PDB entry 8SMZ | electron microscopy, 3.20 A resolution | chains E and J of the 12 polymer chains in the assembly

Chain E:
Molecule: Histone H3.1
From: Homo sapiens
Reference sequence: P68431 (H31_HUMAN); residues 0-135 here correspond to UniProt positions 1-136 (UniProt number = residue number + 1)
Amino-acid sequence (140 residues; numbered -4 to 135; the number before each row is that of its first residue; numbers below 1 keep their minus sign (Gly-4 is residue -4)):
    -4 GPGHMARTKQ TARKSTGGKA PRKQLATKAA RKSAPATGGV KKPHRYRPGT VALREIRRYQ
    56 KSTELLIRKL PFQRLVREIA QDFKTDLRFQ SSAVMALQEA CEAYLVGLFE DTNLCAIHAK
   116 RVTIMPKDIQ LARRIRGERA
Disordered / not traced: -4 to 36
Differences from the reference sequence: expression tag (-4 to -1)
Swiss-Prot annotation at these positions:
  - modified residue: Arg2 (Asymmetric dimethylarginine), Thr3 (Phosphothreonine), Lys4 (Allysine), Gln5 (5-glutamyl dopamine), Thr6 (Phosphothreonine), Arg8 (Citrulline), Lys9 (N6,N6,N6-trimethyllysine), Ser10 (ADP-ribosylserine), Thr11 (Phosphothreonine), Lys14 (N6-(2-hydroxyisobutyryl)lysine), Arg17 (Asymmetric dimethylarginine), Lys18 (N6-(2-hydroxyisobutyryl)lysine), Lys23 (N6-(2-hydroxyisobutyryl)lysine), Arg26 (Citrulline), Lys27 (N6,N6,N6-trimethyllysine), Ser28 (ADP-ribosylserine), Lys36 (N6,N6,N6-trimethyllysine), Lys37 (N6-methyllysine), Tyr41 (Phosphotyrosine), Lys56 (N6,N6,N6-trimethyllysine) and 8 more in UniProt
  - lipidation: Lys18 (N6-decanoyllysine)

Chain J:
Molecule: 147-nt DNA strand
From: Homo sapiens
Sequence (147 nucleotides; each row starts with the number of its first residue; numbers below 1 keep their minus sign (DA-73 is residue -73)):
   -73 ATCGGATGTA TATATCTGAC ACGTGCCTGG AGACTAGGGA GTAATCCCCT TGGCGGTTAA
   -13 AACGCGGGGG ACAGCGCGTA CGTGCGTTTA AGCGGTGCTA GAGCTGTCTA CGACCAATTG
    47 AGCGGCCTCG GCACCGGGAT TCTCGAT

Chain E / chain J interface:
Pairs across the interface (22):
  Arg40(E) with DG-8(J), base contact; DC70(J), sugar contact
  Tyr41(E) with DT69(J), phosphate contact
  Arg42(E) with DG-5(J), salt bridge to the phosphate; DC70(J), hydrogen bond to the phosphate
  Pro43(E) with DG-5(J), sugar contact
  Thr45(E) with DC70(J), phosphate contact
  Arg63(E) with DA-14(J), sugar contact
  Arg72(E) with DT-23(J), salt bridge to the phosphate
  Arg83(E) with DT-23(J), phosphate contact
  Phe84(E) with DT-24(J), sugar contact; DT-23(J), hydrogen bond to the phosphate
  Gln85(E) with DT-24(J), phosphate contact
  Ser86(E) with DT-24(J), phosphate contact
  Arg116(E) with DA-3(J), phosphate contact; DC-2(J), phosphate contact
  Val117(E) with DG-4(J), sugar contact; DA-3(J), hydrogen bond to the phosphate
  Thr118(E) with DG-4(J), phosphate contact; DA-3(J), hydrogen bond to the phosphate
  Met120(E) with DA-3(J), phosphate contact; DC-2(J), phosphate contact
Also at the interface, not in a pair above, chain E (16 interface residues in all): Lys115
Also at the interface, not in a pair above, chain J (12 interface residues in all): DA-13, DG71

In short:
16 residues of chain E and 12 residues of chain J are in contact; the contacts include 4 hydrogen bonds and 2
salt bridges. Among the polar pairs are Arg42(E)-DC70(J), Phe84(E)-DT-23(J) and Val117(E)-DA-3(J).
Chain E is Histone H3.1 and chain J is a 147-nt DNA strand, both from Homo sapiens; the structure, Cryo-EM
structure of the human nucleosome core particle in complex with RNF168 and UbcH5c~Ub (UbcH5c chemically ...,
was determined by electron microscopy, deposited together with 8SMW, 8SMX, 8SMY, 8SN0, 8SN1, 8SN2 and 3
further entries.
